PDB entry 5VK2 | X-ray diffraction, 3.20 A resolution | chains H and L of the 12 polymer chains in the assembly

# Chain H
Molecule: Fab 37.7H heavy chain
Source organism: Homo sapiens
Notes: antibody fragment or engineered binder
Amino-acid sequence (229 residues; row label = number of the first residue in the row):
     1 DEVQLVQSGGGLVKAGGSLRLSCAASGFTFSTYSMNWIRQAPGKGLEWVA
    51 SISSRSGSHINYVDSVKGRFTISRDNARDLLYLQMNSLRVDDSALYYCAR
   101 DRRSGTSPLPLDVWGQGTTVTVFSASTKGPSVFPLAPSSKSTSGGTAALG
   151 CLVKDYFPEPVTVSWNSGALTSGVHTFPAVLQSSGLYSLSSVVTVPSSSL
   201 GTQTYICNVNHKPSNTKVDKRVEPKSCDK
Disordered / not traced: 1, 139-144, 225-229
Disulfides: Cys-23/Cys-98, Cys-151/Cys-207

# Chain L
Molecule: Fab 37.7H light chain
Source organism: Homo sapiens
Notes: antibody fragment or engineered binder
Amino-acid sequence (217 residues; numbered 1 to 217; the number before each row is that of its first residue):
     1 DQSALTQPASVSGSPGQSITISCTGTGSDIGGYNFVSWYQQYPGKAPKLI
    51 IYEVRIRASGVSNRFSGSKSGNTASLTISGLQAEDEADYYCNSYSIHSPW
   101 VFGGGTKLTVLRQPKAAPSVTLFPPSSEELQANKATLVCLISDFYPGAVT
   151 VAWKADSSPVKAGVETTTPSKQSNNKYAASSYLSLTPEQWKSHRSYSCQV
   201 THEGSTVEKTVAPTECS
Disordered / not traced: 1, 214-217
Disulfides: Cys-23/Cys-91, Cys-139/Cys-198

# Chain H / chain L interface
Contacting residue pairs (67; chain H residue first):
  Asn-36(H) / Trp-100(L)
  Gln-40(H) / Gln-41(L)  hydrogen bond
  Gln-40(H) / Tyr-90(L)  hydrogen bond
  Gly-43(H) / Thr-168(L)
  Lys-44(H) / Tyr-90(L)
  Gly-45(H) / Tyr-90(L)
  Gly-45(H) / Gly-104(L)
  Leu-46(H) / Pro-47(L)  hydrophobic
  Leu-46(H) / Tyr-90(L)  hydrophobic
  Leu-46(H) / Phe-102(L)
  Trp-48(H) / Ser-98(L)
  Trp-48(H) / Pro-99(L)
  Trp-48(H) / Phe-102(L)
  Ser-51(H) / Pro-99(L)
  Asp-64(H) / Gln-2(L)  hydrogen bond
  Tyr-97(H) / Gln-41(L)
  Tyr-97(H) / Lys-45(L)  hydrogen bond (side chain-backbone)
  Tyr-97(H) / Ala-46(L)  hydrophobic
  Asp-101(H) / Trp-100(L)
  Arg-103(H) / Tyr-94(L)
  Arg-103(H) / Pro-99(L)  hydrogen bond (side chain-backbone)
  Arg-103(H) / Trp-100(L)
  Pro-108(H) / Phe-35(L)  hydrophobic
  Pro-108(H) / Glu-53(L)
  Pro-110(H) / Leu-49(L)  hydrophobic
  Pro-110(H) / Tyr-52(L)  hydrophobic
  Leu-111(H) / Tyr-39(L)
  Leu-111(H) / Asn-92(L)
  Leu-111(H) / Trp-100(L)
  Leu-111(H) / Phe-102(L)  hydrophobic
  Trp-114(H) / Tyr-39(L)
  Trp-114(H) / Pro-47(L)
  Gly-115(H) / Ala-46(L)
  Phe-133(H) / Ser-126(L)
  Phe-133(H) / Glu-128(L)
  Phe-133(H) / Glu-129(L)
  Pro-134(H) / Ser-126(L)
  Leu-135(H) / Phe-123(L)
  Leu-135(H) / Val-138(L)  hydrophobic
  Ala-136(H) / Phe-123(L)
  Ala-148(H) / Thr-121(L)
  Ala-148(H) / Phe-123(L)
  Leu-149(H) / Phe-123(L)  hydrophobic
  Leu-152(H) / Val-138(L)  hydrophobic
  Leu-152(H) / Tyr-182(L)  hydrophobic
  Lys-154(H) / Glu-129(L)
  Lys-154(H) / Thr-136(L)
  Lys-154(H) / Ser-184(L)
  Asp-155(H) / Lys-134(L)  salt bridge
  His-175(H) / Gln-172(L)
  Phe-177(H) / Leu-140(L)  hydrophobic
  Phe-177(H) / Ile-141(L)
  Phe-177(H) / Ala-178(L)  hydrophobic
  Phe-177(H) / Ala-179(L)
  Phe-177(H) / Ser-180(L)
  Pro-178(H) / Thr-167(L)
  Pro-178(H) / Ser-170(L)
  Val-180(H) / Thr-166(L)
  Val-180(H) / Thr-167(L)
  Val-180(H) / Tyr-182(L)  hydrophobic
  Gln-182(H) / Ser-184(L)  hydrogen bond
  Leu-189(H) / Tyr-182(L)
  Ser-190(H) / Val-138(L)
  Ser-190(H) / Leu-140(L)
  Ser-190(H) / Tyr-182(L)  hydrogen bond
  Val-192(H) / Leu-140(L)  hydrophobic
  Lys-220(H) / Glu-128(L)  salt bridge
Also at the interface, not in a pair above, chain H (45 interface residues in all): Ile-38, Asn-61, Arg-102, Asp-112, Val-132, Gly-150, Ala-179, Leu-181, Ser-183, Ser-188
Also at the interface, not in a pair above, chain L (42 interface residues in all): Ser-37, Gly-103, Glu-165, Lys-171

# In short
45 residues of chain H and 42 residues of chain L are in contact; the contacts include 7 hydrogen bonds and 2
salt bridges. Among the polar pairs are Asp-155(H)/Lys-134(L), Lys-220(H)/Glu-128(L) and Gln-40(H)/Gln-41(L).
Here chain H is Fab 37.7H heavy chain and chain L is Fab 37.7H light chain, both from Homo sapiens. Entry 5VK2
(Structural basis for antibody-mediated neutralization of Lassa virus) was determined by X-ray diffraction.
